PDB entry 8V6U | electron microscopy, 3.00 A resolution | chains C and E of the 5 polymer chains in the assembly

Chain C:
Protein: Guanine nucleotide-binding protein G(I)/G(S)/G(T) subunit beta-1
Source organism: Homo sapiens
UniProtKB: P62873 (GBB1_HUMAN); residue numbers follow UniProt; this construct covers 1-340
Amino-acid sequence (340 residues; row label = number of the first residue in the row):
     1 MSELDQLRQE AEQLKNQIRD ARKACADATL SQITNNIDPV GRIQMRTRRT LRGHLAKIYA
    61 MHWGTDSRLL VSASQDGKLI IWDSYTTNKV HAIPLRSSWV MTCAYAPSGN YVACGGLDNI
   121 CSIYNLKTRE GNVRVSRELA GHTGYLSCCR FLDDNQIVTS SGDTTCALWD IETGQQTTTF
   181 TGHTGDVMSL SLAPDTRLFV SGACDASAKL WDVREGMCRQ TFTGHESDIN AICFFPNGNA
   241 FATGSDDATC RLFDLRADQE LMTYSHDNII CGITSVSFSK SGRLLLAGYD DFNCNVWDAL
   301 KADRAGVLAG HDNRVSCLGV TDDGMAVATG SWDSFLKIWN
Unresolved in the structure: 1-2
Curated features (UniProtKB/Swiss-Prot):
  - modified residue: Ser2 (N-acetylserine), His266 (Phosphohistidine)
  - natural variant: Leu30 (L30F: In MRD42; uncertain significance), Arg52 (R52G: In MRD42), Gly64 (G64V: In MRD42), Asp76 (D76E: In MRD42; D76G: In MRD42), Gly77 (G77S: In MRD42), Lys78 (K78R: In MRD42), Ile80 (I80N: In MRD42; I80T: In MRD42), His91 (H91R: In MRD42; uncertain significance), Ala92 (A92T: In MRD42), Pro94 (P94S: In MRD42), Leu95 (L95P: In MRD42), Arg96 (R96L: In MRD42), 5 further natural variant entries in UniProt

Chain E:
Protein: single-chain variable fragment 16 (scFv16)
Source organism: Homo sapiens
Notes: antibody fragment or engineered binder
Amino-acid sequence (286 residues; each row starts with the number of its first residue; note: 3 numbers in that range are skipped by the numbering (no residue carries them; nothing is unmodelled there); a row labelled like 120A-120O holds insertion residues (120A, then the next letters in order); numbers below 1 keep their minus sign (Met-37 is residue -37)):
   -37 MLLVNQSHQG FNKEHTSKMV SAIVLYVLLA AAAHSAFADV QLVESGGGLV QPGGSRKLSC
    23 SASGFAFSSF GMHWVRQAPE KGLEWVAYIS SGSGTIYYAD TVKGRFTISR DDPKNTLFLQ
    83 MTSLRSEDTA MYYCVRSIYY YGSSPFDFWG QGTTLTVS
120A-120O SGGGGSGGGGSGGGG
   124 SDIVMTQATS SVPVTPGESV SISCRSSKSL LHSNGNTYLY WFLQRPGQSP QLLIYRMSNL
   184 ASGVPDRFSG SGSGTAFTLT ISRLEAEDVG VYYCMQHLEY PLTFGAGTKL ELK
Unresolved in the structure: -37 to 1, 120A-120O, 138, 236
Disulfide bonds: Cys147-Cys217

Interface between chain C and chain E:
Pairs across the interface (12):
  Asp66(C) - Tyr103(E)  hydrogen bond
  Arg68(C) - Tyr103(E)
  Leu69(C) - Tyr103(E)  hydrophobic
  Val90(C) - Tyr102(E)  hydrophobic
  Arg129(C) - Val2(E)
  Arg129(C) - Arg98(E)  hydrogen bond (backbone-side chain)
  Arg129(C) - Asp109(E)  salt bridge
  Glu130(C) - Gly26(E)
  Glu130(C) - Phe27(E)
  Glu130(C) - Ala28(E)  hydrogen bond (backbone-backbone)
  Gly131(C) - Phe32(E)
  Asn132(C) - Ala28(E)
Also at the interface, not in a pair above, chain C (9 interface residues in all): His91
Also at the interface, not in a pair above, chain E (10 interface residues in all): Phe110

In short:
9 residues of chain C and 10 residues of chain E are in contact; the contacts include 3 hydrogen bonds and 1
salt bridge. Polar pairs include Arg129(C)-Asp109(E), Asp66(C)-Tyr103(E) and Arg129(C)-Arg98(E).
Here chain C is Guanine nucleotide-binding protein G(I)/G(S)/G(T) subunit beta-1 and chain E is single-chain
variable fragment 16 (scFv16), both from Homo sapiens. Entry 8V6U (5HT2AR-miniGq heterotrimer in complex with
a novel agonist obtained from large scale docking) was determined by electron microscopy, deposited together
with 8UWL.
